5M45 - chains D and F of the 6 polymer chains in the assembly; structure by X-ray diffraction, 1.87 A resolution.

== Chain D ==
Molecule: Acetone carboxylase alpha subunit
Organism: Xanthobacter autotrophicus Py2
Notes: EC 6.4.1.6
UniProt: Q8RM03 (ACXB_XANP2); residue numbers follow UniProt; this construct covers 1-776
Amino-acid sequence (776 residues; row label = number of the first residue in the row):
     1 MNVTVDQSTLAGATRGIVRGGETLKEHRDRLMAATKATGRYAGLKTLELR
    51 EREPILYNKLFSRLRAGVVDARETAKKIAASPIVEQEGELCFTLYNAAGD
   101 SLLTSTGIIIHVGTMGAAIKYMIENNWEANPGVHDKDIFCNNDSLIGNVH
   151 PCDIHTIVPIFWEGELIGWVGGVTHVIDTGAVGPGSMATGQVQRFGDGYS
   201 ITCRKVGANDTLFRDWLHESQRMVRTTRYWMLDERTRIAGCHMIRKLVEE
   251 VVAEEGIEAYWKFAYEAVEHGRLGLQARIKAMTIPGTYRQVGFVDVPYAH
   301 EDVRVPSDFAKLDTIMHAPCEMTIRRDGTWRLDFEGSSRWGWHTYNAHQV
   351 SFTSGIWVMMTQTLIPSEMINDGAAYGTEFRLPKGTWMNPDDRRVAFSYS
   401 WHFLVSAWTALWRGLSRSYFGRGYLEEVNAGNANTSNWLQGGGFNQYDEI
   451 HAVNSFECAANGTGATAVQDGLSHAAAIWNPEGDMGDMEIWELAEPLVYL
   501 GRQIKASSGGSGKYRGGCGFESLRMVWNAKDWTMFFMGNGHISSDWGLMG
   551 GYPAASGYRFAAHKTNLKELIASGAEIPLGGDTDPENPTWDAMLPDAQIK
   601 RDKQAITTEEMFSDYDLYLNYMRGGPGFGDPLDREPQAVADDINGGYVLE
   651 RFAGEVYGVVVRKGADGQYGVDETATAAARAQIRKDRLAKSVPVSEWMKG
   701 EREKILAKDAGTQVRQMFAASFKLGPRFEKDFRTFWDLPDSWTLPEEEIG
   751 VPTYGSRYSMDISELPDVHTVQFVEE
Disordered / not traced: 1-14
Differences from the reference sequence: conflict Thr674 (Ala in Q8RM03), Ala675 (Gly in Q8RM03), Asp737 (Ser in Q8RM03)
Ion coordination: Mn2+: His150, Asp153, His175 (together with acetate ion); Mg2+ site 1 near Ala689 (its only coordinating residue here); Mg2+ site 2: Ser763, Val768
Residues lining bound ligands: 3,6,9,12,15-pentaoxaheptadecan-1-ol (AE4): Arg28, Met32, Thr35, Lys36, Asp100, Gly113, Gly116, Ala117, Lys120, Asp372, Ala375, Tyr376, Gln772, Phe773
Reported in the primary citation:
  - catalytic residues: His111 (proposed by the authors, not directly observed)

== Chain F ==
Molecule: Acetone carboxylase gamma subunit
Organism: Xanthobacter autotrophicus Py2
Notes: EC 6.4.1.6
UniProt: Q8RM02 (ACXC_XANP2); numbering as in UniProt (aligned over 1-168)
Amino-acid sequence (168 residues; each row starts with the number of its first residue):
     1 MAYTRSKIVDLVDGKIDPDTLHQMLSTPKDPERFVTYVEILQERMPWDDK
    51 IILPLGPKLFIVQQKVSKKWTVRCECGHDFCDWKDNWKLHARVHVRDTPQ
   101 KMEEIYPRLMAPTPSWQVIREYFCPECGTLHDVEAPTPWYPVIHDFSPDI
   151 EGFYQEWLGLPVPERADA
Disordered / not traced: 1, 167-168
Differences from the reference sequence: conflict His90 (Ser in Q8RM02)
Ion coordination: Mg2+: Asp19 (shared with 1 residue of chain E); Zn2+: Cys74, Cys76, Cys124, Cys127

== How chain D and chain F interact ==
Contacting residue pairs (186):
  Arg278(D) with Pro28(F)
  Ile279(D) with Trp157(F)
  Lys280(D) with Trp157(F)
  Met282(D) with Lys29(F)
  Thr283(D) with Trp157(F)
  Ile284(D) with Leu53(F), hydrophobic; Phe153(F), hydrophobic; Trp157(F)
  Pro285(D) with Pro148(F); Asp149(F), hydrogen bond (backbone-backbone); Phe153(F); Trp157(F)
  Gly286(D) with Ser147(F); Asp149(F)
  Thr287(D) with Phe146(F); Ser147(F), hydrogen bond (backbone-backbone)
  Tyr288(D) with Asp145(F); Phe146(F)
  Arg289(D) with Ile143(F); His144(F), hydrogen bond (side chain-backbone); Asp145(F), hydrogen bond (backbone-backbone); Ser147(F), hydrogen bond
  Val291(D) with Tyr140(F); Ile143(F), hydrophobic
  Phe293(D) with Pro136(F), hydrophobic; Thr137(F); Tyr140(F), hydrophobic
  Asp295(D) with Trp116(F)
  Asp313(D) with Trp116(F)
  Thr314(D) with Trp116(F)
  Ile315(D) with Trp116(F), hydrophobic
  His317(D) with Tyr140(F), hydrogen bond
  Pro319(D) with Tyr140(F)
  Ile324(D) with Trp157(F), hydrophobic
  Arg325(D) with Trp157(F)
  Arg326(D) with Asp149(F), salt bridge; Glu151(F), salt bridge; Gly152(F); Trp157(F), hydrogen bond (backbone-side chain)
  Arg417(D) with Asp145(F), salt bridge; Phe146(F)
  Phe420(D) with Tyr37(F), hydrogen bond (backbone-side chain); Gly56(F); Pro57(F)
  Gly421(D) with Phe34(F); Tyr37(F); Leu53(F); Pro54(F)
  Arg422(D) with Phe34(F); Tyr37(F); Phe153(F); Trp157(F)
  Gly423(D) with Leu11(F); Arg33(F), hydrogen bond (backbone-side chain); Tyr37(F)
  Tyr424(D) with Lys29(F); Asp30(F), hydrogen bond (side chain-backbone); Arg33(F)
  Leu425(D) with Val12(F), hydrophobic; Tyr37(F)
  Glu426(D) with Leu11(F); Leu21(F); Met24(F); Leu25(F); Lys29(F), salt bridge; Arg33(F), salt bridge
  Glu427(D) with Leu25(F); Lys29(F), salt bridge
  Val468(D) with Leu11(F); Gly14(F)
  Gln469(D) with Leu21(F)
  Ala506(D) with Met110(F)
  Ser507(D) with Met110(F)
  Ser508(D) with Met110(F)
  Tyr514(D) with Asp13(F); Gly14(F)
  His541(D) with Pro112(F); Thr113(F), hydrogen bond; Trp116(F)
  Ile542(D) with Trp116(F), hydrophobic; Gln117(F)
  Ser543(D) with Gln117(F), hydrogen bond (backbone-side chain)
  Trp546(D) with Glu134(F); Ala135(F), hydrogen bond (side chain-backbone); Pro136(F); Ile143(F), hydrophobic
  Met549(D) with Leu55(F); Gly56(F); Pro57(F); His131(F); Asp132(F)
  Gly550(D) with Leu130(F); His131(F), hydrogen bond (backbone-backbone); Asp132(F); Val133(F)
  Gly551(D) with Val133(F)
  Tyr552(D) with Ile105(F), hydrophobic; Glu121(F), hydrogen bond; Leu130(F)
  Pro553(D) with Tyr106(F), hydrogen bond (backbone-side chain); Ile119(F), hydrophobic; Ala135(F), hydrophobic
  Ala554(D) with Tyr106(F)
  Ala555(D) with Tyr106(F), hydrophobic; Met110(F), hydrophobic
  Ser556(D) with Met110(F), hydrogen bond (backbone-backbone); Ala111(F), hydrogen bond (side chain-backbone); Pro112(F)
  Gly557(D) with Leu109(F)
  Tyr558(D) with Leu109(F); Met110(F), hydrophobic
  Pro585(D) with Arg108(F); Leu109(F); Met110(F), hydrophobic
  Glu586(D) with Pro107(F); Arg108(F), hydrogen bond (side chain-backbone)
  Arg601(D) with Leu109(F)
  Asp602(D) with Leu109(F)
  Lys603(D) with Leu109(F), hydrogen bond (side chain-backbone); Ala111(F), hydrogen bond (side chain-backbone); Thr113(F)
  Tyr621(D) with Met110(F)
  Phe628(D) with Pro57(F), hydrophobic
  Asp630(D) with Leu130(F), hydrogen bond (side chain-backbone)
  Asp633(D) with Lys58(F)
  Leu649(D) with Pro107(F), hydrophobic
  Arg651(D) with Pro107(F)
  Phe652(D) with Glu103(F); Glu104(F); Ile105(F); Tyr106(F); Pro107(F)
  Glu655(D) with Glu104(F)
  Arg684(D) with Lys58(F); Cys127(F), hydrogen bond (side chain-backbone); Thr129(F), hydrogen bond
  Arg687(D) with Phe123(F); Gly128(F), hydrogen bond (side chain-backbone); Leu130(F)
  Leu688(D) with Arg92(F), hydrogen bond (backbone-side chain); Cys124(F); Pro125(F); Glu126(F); Gly128(F)
  Lys690(D) with His94(F)
  Ser691(D) with Arg92(F), hydrogen bond (backbone-side chain); Val93(F); Phe123(F)
  Val692(D) with Arg92(F); Val93(F), hydrogen bond (backbone-backbone)
  Pro693(D) with Ala91(F); Arg92(F)
  Val694(D) with Lys88(F); Ala91(F), hydrogen bond (backbone-backbone); Val93(F), hydrophobic; Tyr122(F), hydrophobic
  Trp697(D) with Val93(F), hydrophobic; Val95(F); Arg120(F); Val142(F), hydrophobic
  Met698(D) with Leu89(F), hydrophobic
  Glu701(D) with Pro138(F); Trp139(F), hydrogen bond (side chain-backbone)
  Ile705(D) with Trp139(F), hydrophobic
  Lys708(D) with Trp139(F)
  Asp709(D) with Trp139(F), hydrogen bond (backbone-side chain)
  Ala710(D) with Trp139(F)
  Gln713(D) with Ser115(F), hydrogen bond (side chain-backbone); Trp116(F)
  Val714(D) with Ser115(F); Pro138(F)
  Arg715(D) with Trp139(F)
  Met717(D) with Thr137(F)
  Phe718(D) with Thr137(F); Pro138(F); Trp139(F), hydrophobic; Tyr140(F), hydrophobic
  Phe728(D) with Tyr140(F)
  Phe732(D) with Trp139(F); Pro141(F)
  Phe735(D) with Leu89(F), hydrophobic; Pro141(F), hydrophobic; Val142(F)
  Trp736(D) with Trp139(F), hydrogen bond (side chain-backbone); Tyr140(F); Pro141(F)
Other interface residues (no listed pair), chain D (101 interface residues in all): Val296, Pro297, Gly328, Lys505, Gly547, Asp584, Pro631, Glu635, Val656, Ser695, Lys704, Trp742, Leu744
Other interface residues (no listed pair), chain F (82 interface residues in all): Lys15, Ile16, Thr27, Pro31, Arg96, Glu156, Leu158

== Overview ==
101 residues of chain D face 82 of chain F across their interface; the contacts include 33 hydrogen bonds and
6 salt bridges. Among the polar pairs are Arg326(D)-Asp149(F), Arg326(D)-Glu151(F) and Arg417(D)-Asp145(F).
Bound to chain D: 3,6,9,12,15-pentaoxaheptadecan-1-ol. His150(D), Asp153(D) and His175(D) coordinate Mn2+. The
paper reports the catalytic residue His111(D).
Here chain D is Acetone carboxylase alpha subunit and chain F is Acetone carboxylase gamma subunit, both from
Xanthobacter autotrophicus Py2. Entry 5M45 (Structure of Acetone Carboxylase purified from Xanthobacter
autotrophicus) was determined by X-ray diffraction, deposited together with 5SVB and 5SVC.
